1NK7 - chains C and A of the 3 polymer chains in the assembly; structure by X-ray diffraction, 1.90 A resolution.

Chain C:
Molecule: DNA template strand
Sequence (15 nucleotides; numbered 1 to 15; the number before each row is that of its first residue):
     1 CCCGAGCATG ATGCA
Not modelled in the structure: 1-5

Chain A:
Protein: DNA polymerase I
Organism: Geobacillus stearothermophilus
Notes: EC 2.7.7.7; fragment: bacillus fragment (analogous to the e. coli klenow fragment)
UniProt: P52026 (DPO1_BACST); residue numbers follow UniProt; this construct covers 304-876
Amino-acid sequence (580 residues; each row starts with the number of its first residue):
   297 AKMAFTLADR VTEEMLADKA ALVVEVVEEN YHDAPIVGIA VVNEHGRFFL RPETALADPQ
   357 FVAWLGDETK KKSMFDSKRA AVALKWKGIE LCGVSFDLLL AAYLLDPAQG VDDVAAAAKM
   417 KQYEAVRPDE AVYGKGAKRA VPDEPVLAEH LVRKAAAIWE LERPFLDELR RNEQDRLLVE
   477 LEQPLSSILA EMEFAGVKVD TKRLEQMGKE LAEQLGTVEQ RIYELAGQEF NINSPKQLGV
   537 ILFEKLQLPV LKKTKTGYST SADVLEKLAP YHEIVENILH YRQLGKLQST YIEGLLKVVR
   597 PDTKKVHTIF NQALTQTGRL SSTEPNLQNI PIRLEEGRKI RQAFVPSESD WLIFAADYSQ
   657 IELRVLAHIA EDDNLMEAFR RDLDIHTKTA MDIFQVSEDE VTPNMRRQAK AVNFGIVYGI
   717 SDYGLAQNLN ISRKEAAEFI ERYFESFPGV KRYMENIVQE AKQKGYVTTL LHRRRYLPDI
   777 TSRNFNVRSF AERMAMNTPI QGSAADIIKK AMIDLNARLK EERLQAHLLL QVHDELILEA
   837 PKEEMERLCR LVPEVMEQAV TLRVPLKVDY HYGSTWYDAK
Metal / ion sites: Mg2+: Asp653, Tyr654, Asp830
Curated features (UniProtKB/Swiss-Prot):
  - natural variant: Arg306 (S306R: In strain: X; this construct carries the variant), Glu309 (D309E: In strain: X; this construct carries the variant), Val320 (V320L: In strain: X), Asp329 (H329D: In strain: X; this construct carries the variant), His341 (R341H: In strain: X; this construct carries the variant), Gln356 (K356Q: In strain: X; this construct carries the variant), Val358 (L358V: In strain: X; this construct carries the variant), Ser369 (T369S: In strain: X; this construct carries the variant), Cys388 (R388C: In strain: X; this construct carries the variant), Ser391 (V391S: In strain: X; this construct carries the variant), Ala411 (A411R: In strain: X), Ala413 (V413A: In strain: X; this construct carries the variant), 33 further natural variant entries in UniProt

How chain C and chain A interact:
Contacting residue pairs (35):
  DG6(C) - Arg615(A)  base contact
  DG6(C) - Tyr714(A)  sugar contact
  DG6(C) - Phe786(A)  sugar contact
  DG6(C) - Met790(A)  phosphate contact
  DG6(C) - Asn793(A)  sugar contact
  DG6(C) - Gln797(A)  hydrogen bond to the base
  DC7(C) - Gln612(A)  phosphate contact
  DC7(C) - Thr613(A)  sugar contact
  DC7(C) - Arg615(A)  hydrogen bond to the base
  DC7(C) - Arg771(A)  salt bridge to the phosphate
  DC7(C) - Phe786(A)  phosphate contact
  DC7(C) - Met790(A)  phosphate contact
  DC7(C) - Gln797(A)  hydrogen bond to the sugar
  DA8(C) - Leu610(A)  sugar contact
  DA8(C) - Thr611(A)  phosphate contact
  DA8(C) - Gln612(A)  hydrogen bond to the phosphate
  DA8(C) - Ser617(A)  phosphate contact
  DT9(C) - Leu610(A)  phosphate contact
  DT9(C) - Ser617(A)  hydrogen bond to the phosphate
  DT9(C) - Ser618(A)  sugar contact
  DT9(C) - Thr619(A)  phosphate contact
  DT9(C) - Asn622(A)  hydrogen bond to the sugar
  DT9(C) - Asn625(A)  base contact
  DG10(C) - Lys582(A)  base contact
  DG10(C) - Thr619(A)  phosphate contact
  DG10(C) - Glu620(A)  hydrogen bond to the phosphate
  DA11(C) - Ser585(A)  phosphate contact
  DA11(C) - Thr586(A)  sugar contact
  DA11(C) - Gly590(A)  phosphate contact
  DT12(C) - Ser585(A)  phosphate contact
  DG13(C) - Asn527(A)  hydrogen bond to the phosphate
  DG13(C) - Asn529(A)  sugar contact
  DG13(C) - Ser530(A)  hydrogen bond to the phosphate
  DC14(C) - Ser530(A)  hydrogen bond to the phosphate
  DC14(C) - Gln533(A)  phosphate contact
Other interface residues (no listed pair), chain A (28 interface residues in all): Pro531, Lys532, Arg789

In short:
9 residues of chain C and 28 residues of chain A are in contact; the contacts include 10 hydrogen bonds and 1
salt bridge. Polar pairs include DG6(C)-Gln797(A), DC7(C)-Arg615(A) and DC7(C)-Gln797(A). Asp653(A), Tyr654(A)
and Asp830(A) coordinate Mg2+.
Here chain C is DNA template strand and chain A is DNA polymerase I (Geobacillus stearothermophilus). Entry
1NK7 (Guanine-adenine mismatch at the polymerase active site) was determined by X-ray diffraction, deposited
together with 1NJW, 1NJX, 1NJY, 1NJZ, 1NK0, 1NK4 and 7 further entries.
